1GBN - chains A and B of the 3 polymer chains in the assembly; structure by X-ray diffraction, 2.30 A resolution.

# Chain A (and B)
Molecule: Ornithine aminotransferase
Source organism: Homo sapiens
Notes: EC 2.6.1.13; chain B of this document is another copy of the same molecule, construct and numbering; everything in this record applies to it too
Reference sequence: P04181 (OAT_HUMAN); residues 38-439 here = UniProt positions 38-439
Sequence (402 residues; row label = number of the first residue in the row):
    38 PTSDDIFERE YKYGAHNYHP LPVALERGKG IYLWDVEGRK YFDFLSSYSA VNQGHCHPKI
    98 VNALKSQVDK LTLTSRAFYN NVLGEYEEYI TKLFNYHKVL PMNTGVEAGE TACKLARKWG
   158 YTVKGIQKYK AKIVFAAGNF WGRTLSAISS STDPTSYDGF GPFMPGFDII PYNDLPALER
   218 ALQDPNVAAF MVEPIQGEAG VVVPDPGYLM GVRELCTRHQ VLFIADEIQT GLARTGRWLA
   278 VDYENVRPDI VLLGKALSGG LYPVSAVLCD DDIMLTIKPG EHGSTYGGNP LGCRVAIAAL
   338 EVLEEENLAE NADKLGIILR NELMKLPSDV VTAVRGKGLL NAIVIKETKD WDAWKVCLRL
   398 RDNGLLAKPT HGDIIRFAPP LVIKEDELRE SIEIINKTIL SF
Small-molecule neighbours:
  - 3-aminobenzoic acid / pyridoxal phosphate: Tyr55, Tyr85, Thr141, Gly142, Val143, Phe177, Trp178, Gly179, Glu230, Glu235, Asp263, Ile265, Gln266, Lys292
  - gabaculine / pyridoxal phosphate: Glu144, Gly320, Ser321, Thr322
Curated features (UniProtKB/Swiss-Prot):
  - modified residue: Lys49 (N6-acetyllysine), Lys66 (N6-acetyllysine), Lys102 (N6-succinyllysine), Lys107 (N6-acetyllysine), Lys292 (N6-(pyridoxal phosphate)lysine), Lys362 (N6-acetyllysine), Lys386 (N6-acetyllysine), Lys392 (N6-acetyllysine), Lys405 (N6-acetyllysine), Lys421 (N6-acetyllysine)
  - natural variant: Gly51 (G51D: In HOGA), Asn54 (N54K: In HOGA), Tyr55 (Y55H: In HOGA), Asn89 (N89K: In HOGA), Gln90 (Q90E: In HOGA), Cys93 (C93F: In HOGA), Gln104 (Q104R: In HOGA), Arg154 (R154L: In HOGA), Arg180 (R180T: In HOGA), Ala184 (deletion: In HOGA), Pro199 (P199Q: In HOGA), Ala226 (A226V: In HOGA), 16 further natural variant entries in UniProt
What the authors report for this chain:
  - conformationally variable residues (side-chain flip): Phe177
  - binding site for 3-aminobenzoic acid: Tyr55, Tyr85, Arg113, Phe177, Ser321
  - disease-associated variants - R180T: abolished catalytic activity (citing earlier work)
  - disease-associated variants - Y55H (citing earlier work)
  - catalytic residues: Tyr55, Arg180 (proposed by the authors, not directly observed)

# Interface between chain A and chain B
Pairs across the interface - 280 pairs, chain A then chain B:
  Ile43(A) with Asn118(B)
  Phe44(A) with Tyr116(B), hydrophobic
  Arg46(A) with Asn118(B), hydrogen bond (side chain-backbone); Gly121(B); Glu122(B); Glu125(B)
  Glu47(A) with Tyr116(B); Asn117(B); Leu120(B); Gly121(B); Glu124(B)
  Tyr48(A) with Lys135(B)
  Lys49(A) with His134(B); Lys135(B), hydrogen bond (backbone-side chain)
  Tyr50(A) with Glu124(B); Glu125(B); Thr128(B); Lys129(B), hydrogen bond; His134(B); Lys135(B); Val136(B), hydrogen bond (backbone-backbone)
  Gly51(A) with Glu124(B); Lys135(B); Val136(B)
  Ala52(A) with Val136(B), hydrogen bond (backbone-backbone); Leu137(B), hydrophobic; Met311(B), hydrophobic
  His53(A) with Lys135(B); Leu312(B); Ile314(B); Lys315(B); Pro316(B)
  Asn54(A) with Leu137(B); Lys315(B); Pro316(B); Gly317(B), hydrogen bond (backbone-backbone); His319(B), hydrogen bond (side chain-backbone); Gly320(B)
  Tyr55(A) with Arg113(B); Pro316(B); Gly320(B); Ser321(B), hydrogen bond (side chain-backbone)
  His56(A) with Pro316(B)
  Pro57(A) with Arg113(B); Ala114(B); Phe115(B), hydrophobic; Tyr116(B), hydrophobic
  Leu58(A) with Ala114(B), hydrogen bond (backbone-backbone); Phe115(B), hydrophobic; Tyr116(B)
  Val60(A) with Tyr116(B), hydrogen bond (backbone-backbone)
  Ala61(A) with Tyr116(B)
  Leu62(A) with Phe115(B), hydrophobic; Tyr116(B), hydrogen bond (backbone-backbone); Asn117(B); Asn118(B), hydrogen bond (backbone-backbone)
  Glu63(A) with Leu108(B); Asn118(B)
  Arg64(A) with Lys107(B); Leu108(B)
  Gly65(A) with Lys107(B), hydrogen bond (backbone-backbone); Leu108(B)
  Leu82(A) with Ser112(B); Ala114(B), hydrophobic; Phe115(B), hydrophobic
  Ser84(A) with Leu110(B), hydrogen bond (side chain-backbone); Thr111(B), hydrogen bond (side chain-backbone); Ser112(B)
  Tyr85(A) with Ser112(B); Ala114(B)
  Ala87(A) with Leu110(B), hydrophobic
  His92(A) with Leu110(B), hydrogen bond (side chain-backbone)
  Cys93(A) with Val105(B), hydrogen bond (side chain-backbone); Lys107(B); Leu108(B)
  Val98(A) with Val105(B), hydrophobic; Asp106(B)
  Leu101(A) with Val105(B), hydrophobic
  Lys102(A) with Lys102(B); Val105(B); Asp106(B), salt bridge
  Val105(A) with Cys93(B), hydrogen bond (backbone-side chain); Val98(B), hydrophobic; Leu101(B), hydrophobic; Lys102(B)
  Asp106(A) with Val98(B); Lys102(B), salt bridge
  Lys107(A) with Arg64(B); Gly65(B), hydrogen bond (backbone-backbone); Cys93(B)
  Leu108(A) with Glu63(B); Arg64(B); Gly65(B); Cys93(B)
  Thr109(A) with Gly297(B), hydrogen bond (side chain-backbone); Leu298(B)
  Leu110(A) with Ser84(B), hydrogen bond (backbone-side chain); Ala87(B), hydrophobic; Val88(B); His92(B), hydrogen bond (backbone-side chain); Gly297(B)
  Thr111(A) with Ser84(B), hydrogen bond (backbone-side chain)
  Ser112(A) with Leu82(B); Ser84(B); Tyr85(B)
  Arg113(A) with Tyr55(B); Pro57(B)
  Ala114(A) with Pro57(B); Leu58(B), hydrogen bond (backbone-backbone); Leu82(B), hydrophobic; Tyr85(B); Lys405(B)
  Phe115(A) with Leu58(B), hydrophobic; Leu62(B), hydrophobic; Leu82(B), hydrophobic; Leu403(B), hydrophobic; Lys405(B)
  Tyr116(A) with Phe44(B), hydrophobic; Glu47(B); Pro57(B), hydrophobic; Leu58(B); Val60(B), hydrogen bond (backbone-backbone); Ala61(B); Leu62(B), hydrogen bond (backbone-backbone)
  Asn117(A) with Glu47(B); Leu62(B)
  Asn118(A) with Ile43(B); Arg46(B), hydrogen bond (backbone-side chain); Leu62(B), hydrogen bond (backbone-backbone); Glu63(B)
  Leu120(A) with Glu47(B)
  Gly121(A) with Arg46(B); Glu47(B)
  Glu122(A) with Arg46(B)
  Glu124(A) with Glu47(B); Tyr50(B); Gly51(B)
  Glu125(A) with Arg46(B); Tyr50(B)
  Thr128(A) with Tyr50(B)
  Lys129(A) with Tyr50(B), hydrogen bond
  His134(A) with Lys49(B); Tyr50(B)
  Lys135(A) with Tyr48(B); Lys49(B), hydrogen bond (side chain-backbone); Tyr50(B); Gly51(B); His53(B)
  Val136(A) with Tyr50(B), hydrogen bond (backbone-backbone); Gly51(B); Ala52(B), hydrogen bond (backbone-backbone)
  Leu137(A) with Ala52(B), hydrophobic; Asn54(B)
  Asn140(A) with Thr141(B)
  Thr141(A) with Asn140(B); Glu144(B), hydrogen bond
  Glu144(A) with Thr141(B), hydrogen bond
  Glu147(A) with Thr181(B); Leu182(B), hydrogen bond (side chain-backbone)
  Cys150(A) with Leu182(B), hydrophobic
  Lys151(A) with Arg180(B), hydrogen bond (side chain-backbone); Leu182(B); Ile185(B); Phe197(B)
  Arg154(A) with Leu182(B); Gly196(B); Phe197(B); Gly198(B); Pro199(B), hydrogen bond (side chain-backbone)
  Lys155(A) with Asp195(B), hydrogen bond (side chain-backbone); Gly196(B); Phe197(B)
  Tyr158(A) with Gly196(B); Gly198(B); Pro199(B)
  Lys165(A) with Asp195(B), salt bridge
  Tyr166(A) with Tyr194(B); Asp195(B), hydrogen bond; Gly196(B), hydrogen bond (side chain-backbone); Phe197(B); Gly198(B); Pro199(B); Phe200(B), hydrophobic
  Ala168(A) with Pro199(B)
  Arg180(A) with Lys151(B), hydrogen bond (backbone-side chain); Gly317(B), hydrogen bond (side chain-backbone); Glu318(B); His319(B); Gly320(B)
  Thr181(A) with Glu147(B)
  Leu182(A) with Glu147(B), hydrogen bond (backbone-side chain); Cys150(B), hydrophobic; Lys151(B); Arg154(B); Ser183(B); Met201(B), hydrophobic
  Ser183(A) with Leu182(B); Ser183(B)
  Ile185(A) with Lys151(B)
  Thr192(A) with Gly317(B); Glu318(B)
  Tyr194(A) with Tyr166(B)
  Asp195(A) with Lys155(B), hydrogen bond (backbone-side chain); Lys165(B), salt bridge; Tyr166(B), hydrogen bond
  Gly196(A) with Arg154(B); Lys155(B); Tyr158(B); Tyr166(B), hydrogen bond (backbone-side chain)
  Phe197(A) with Lys151(B); Arg154(B); Lys155(B); Tyr166(B); Glu318(B)
  Gly198(A) with Arg154(B); Tyr158(B); Tyr166(B)
  Pro199(A) with Arg154(B), hydrogen bond (backbone-side chain); Tyr158(B); Tyr166(B); Ala168(B); Met201(B); Pro202(B)
  Phe200(A) with Tyr166(B), hydrophobic; Pro202(B)
  Met201(A) with Leu182(B), hydrophobic; Pro199(B); Met201(B)
  Pro202(A) with Pro199(B); Phe200(B); Pro202(B)
  Lys292(A) with Thr322(B), hydrogen bond; Tyr323(B), hydrogen bond (backbone-side chain)
  Ser295(A) with Tyr323(B), hydrogen bond
  Gly297(A) with Thr109(B), hydrogen bond (backbone-side chain); Leu110(B); Tyr323(B)
  Leu298(A) with Thr109(B); Tyr299(B); Leu328(B)
  Tyr299(A) with Leu298(B); Tyr299(B), hydrophobic; Pro300(B); Tyr323(B)
  Pro300(A) with Tyr299(B); Pro300(B); Tyr323(B), hydrophobic
  Met311(A) with Ala52(B), hydrophobic
  Leu312(A) with His53(B)
  Ile314(A) with His53(B); Asn54(B)
  Lys315(A) with His53(B); Asn54(B)
  Pro316(A) with His53(B); Asn54(B); Tyr55(B); His56(B)
  Gly317(A) with Asn54(B), hydrogen bond (backbone-backbone); Arg180(B), hydrogen bond (backbone-side chain); Thr192(B)
  Glu318(A) with Arg180(B); Thr192(B); Phe197(B)
  His319(A) with Asn54(B), hydrogen bond (backbone-side chain); Tyr55(B); Arg180(B)
  Gly320(A) with Asn54(B); Tyr55(B); Arg180(B)
  Ser321(A) with Tyr55(B), hydrogen bond (backbone-side chain)
  Thr322(A) with Lys292(B), hydrogen bond
  Tyr323(A) with Lys292(B), hydrogen bond (side chain-backbone); Ser295(B), hydrogen bond; Gly297(B); Tyr299(B); Pro300(B), hydrophobic
  Leu328(A) with Leu298(B)
  Leu403(A) with Phe115(B), hydrophobic
  Lys405(A) with Ala114(B); Phe115(B)
Also at the interface, not in a pair above, chain A (113 interface residues in all): Leu70, Val73, Asp80, Val88, Val143, Ser186, Ser193, Gly203, Phe204, Ala404
Also at the interface, not in a pair above, chain B (114 interface residues in all): Pro59, Leu70, Val73, Asp80, Val143, Ser186, Ser193, Gly203, Phe204, Ala404
The authors on this interface:
  - specific contacts: Lys292(A)-Thr322(B) (hydrogen bond)

# Summary
113 residues of chain A face 114 of chain B across their interface; the contacts include 58 hydrogen bonds and
4 salt bridges. Among the polar pairs are Lys102(A)-Asp106(B), Lys165(A)-Asp195(B) and Arg46(A)-Asn118(B). The
authors report a hydrogen bond between Lys292(A) and Thr322(B). From the paper: catalytic residues Tyr55(A)
and Arg180(A); R180T of chain A abolishes catalytic activity.
Chain A and chain B are both Ornithine aminotransferase (Homo sapiens); the structure, Human ornithine
aminotransferase complexed with the neurotoxin gabaculine, was determined by X-ray diffraction (same
publication as 2CAN).
